8K9M - chains A and B of the 7 polymer chains in the assembly; structure by electron microscopy, 6.80 A resolution (low resolution: residue-level contacts below are approximate; hydrogen-bond / salt-bridge calls are withheld).

[Chain A]
Protein: Heavy chain of S2H5 Fab
Organism: Mus musculus
Notes: antibody fragment or engineered binder
Chain sequence (216 residues; numbered 1 to 216; the number before each row is that of its first residue):
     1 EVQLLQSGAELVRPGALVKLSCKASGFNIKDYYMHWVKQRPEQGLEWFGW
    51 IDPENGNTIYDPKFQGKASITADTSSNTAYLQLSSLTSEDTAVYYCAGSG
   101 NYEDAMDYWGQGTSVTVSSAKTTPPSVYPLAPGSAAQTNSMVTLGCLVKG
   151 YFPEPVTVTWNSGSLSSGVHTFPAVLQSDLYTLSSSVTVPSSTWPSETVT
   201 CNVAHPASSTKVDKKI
Disulfide bonds: C22-C96, C146-C201

[Chain B]
Protein: Light chain of S2H5 Fab
Organism: Mus musculus
Notes: antibody fragment or engineered binder
Chain sequence (219 residues; each row starts with the number of its first residue):
     1 DVLMTQTPLSLPVSLGDQASISCRSSQSIVHSNGNTYLEWYLQKPGQSPK
    51 LLIYKVSNRFSGVPDRFSGSGSGTDFTLKISRVEAEDLGVYYCFQGSHVP
   101 RTFGGGTKLEIKRADAAPTVSIFPPSSEQLTSGGASVVCFLNNFYPKDIN
   151 VKWKIDGSERQNGVLNSWTDQDSKDSTYSMSSTLTLTKDEYERHNSYTCE
   201 ATHKTSTSPIVKSFNRNEC
Disulfide bonds: C23-C93, C139-C199

[Chain A / chain B interface]
Pairs across the interface (76; chain A residue first):
  H35(A) - R101(B)
  V37(A) - F103(B)
  Q39(A) - Q43(B)
  L45(A) - Y92(B)
  L45(A) - F103(B)
  E46(A) - F103(B)
  W47(A) - P100(B)
  W47(A) - R101(B)
  W47(A) - F103(B)
  W50(A) - H98(B)
  I59(A) - H98(B)
  Y95(A) - Q43(B)
  Y95(A) - S48(B)
  D104(A) - E39(B)
  D104(A) - Y54(B)
  D104(A) - K55(B)
  A105(A) - Y54(B)
  A105(A) - F60(B)
  M106(A) - F60(B)
  D107(A) - E39(B)
  D107(A) - Y41(B)
  D107(A) - L51(B)
  Y108(A) - F60(B)
  W109(A) - Y41(B)
  W109(A) - S48(B)
  W109(A) - P49(B)
  G110(A) - S48(B)
  Y128(A) - S126(B)
  Y128(A) - E128(B)
  Y128(A) - Q129(B)
  Y128(A) - S132(B)
  P129(A) - S126(B)
  L130(A) - F123(B)
  L130(A) - P124(B)
  L130(A) - V138(B)
  L130(A) - F140(B)
  A131(A) - F123(B)
  A131(A) - P124(B)
  P132(A) - F123(B)
  G133(A) - I122(B)
  G133(A) - P124(B)
  G133(A) - C219(B)
  S134(A) - F214(B)
  S134(A) - E218(B)
  S134(A) - C219(B)
  Q137(A) - K212(B)
  T143(A) - S121(B)
  T143(A) - F123(B)
  T143(A) - F140(B)
  L144(A) - F123(B)
  L144(A) - F140(B)
  G145(A) - F123(B)
  G145(A) - F140(B)
  L147(A) - Q129(B)
  L147(A) - S136(B)
  K149(A) - S136(B)
  K149(A) - T185(B)
  H170(A) - N142(B)
  H170(A) - S179(B)
  T171(A) - T169(B)
  F172(A) - N142(B)
  F172(A) - S167(B)
  F172(A) - T169(B)
  F172(A) - S179(B)
  F172(A) - S181(B)
  P173(A) - S167(B)
  P173(A) - W168(B)
  V175(A) - L165(B)
  V175(A) - N166(B)
  V175(A) - S167(B)
  Q177(A) - L165(B)
  S184(A) - S181(B)
  S185(A) - F140(B)
  S186(A) - F140(B)
  S186(A) - N142(B)
  K214(A) - E128(B)
Other interface residues (no listed pair), chain A (43 interface residues in all): P62, E103, Q111, V127
Other interface residues (no listed pair), chain B (43 interface residues in all): L38, K50, V120, M180, N215

[Summary]
The chain A/chain B interface involves 43 residues from each chain.
Here chain A is Heavy chain of S2H5 Fab and chain B is Light chain of S2H5 Fab, both from Mus musculus. Entry
8K9M (SARS-CoV-2 spike protein in complex with two S2H5 Fabs on NTD-1 and NTD-3) was determined by electron
microscopy, deposited together with 8K9B and 8K9J.
